Entry 8G4X (electron microscopy, 2.56 A resolution); this record covers chains D and E of the 7 polymer chains in the assembly.

== Chain D ==
Protein: Gamma-aminobutyric acid receptor subunit gamma-2
From: Mus musculus
UniProt: P22723 (GBRG2_MOUSE); residues -37 to 436 here correspond to UniProt positions 1-474 (UniProt number = residue number + 38)
Chain sequence (474 residues; numbered -37 to 436; the number before each row is that of its first residue; numbers below 1 keep their minus sign (Met-37 is residue -37)):
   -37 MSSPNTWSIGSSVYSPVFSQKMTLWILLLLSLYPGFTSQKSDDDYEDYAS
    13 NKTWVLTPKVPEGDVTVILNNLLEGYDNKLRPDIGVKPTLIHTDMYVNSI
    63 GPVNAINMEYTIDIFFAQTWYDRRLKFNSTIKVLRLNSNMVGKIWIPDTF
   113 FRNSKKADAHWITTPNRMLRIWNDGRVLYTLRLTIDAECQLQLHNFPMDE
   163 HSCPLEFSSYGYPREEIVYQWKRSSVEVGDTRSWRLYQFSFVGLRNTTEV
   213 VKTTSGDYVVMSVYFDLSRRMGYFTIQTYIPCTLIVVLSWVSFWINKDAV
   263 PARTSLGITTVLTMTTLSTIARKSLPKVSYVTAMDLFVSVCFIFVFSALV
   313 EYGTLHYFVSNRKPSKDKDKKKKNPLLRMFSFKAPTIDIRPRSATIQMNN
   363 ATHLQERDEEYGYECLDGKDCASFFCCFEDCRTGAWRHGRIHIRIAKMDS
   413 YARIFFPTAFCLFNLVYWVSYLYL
Not modelled in the structure: -37 to 24, 320-409, 433-436
Disulfide bonds: Cys151-Cys165
Covalent attachments: N-acetylglucosamine (NAG) linked to Asn90, Asn208
UniProt features mapped onto this chain:
  - modified residue: Ser343 (Phosphoserine)
  - glycosylation (N-linked (GlcNAc...) asparagine): Asn13, Asn90, Asn208

== Chain E ==
Protein: Gamma-aminobutyric acid receptor subunit beta-2
From: Mus musculus
UniProt: P63137 (GBRB2_MOUSE); residues -23 to 488 here correspond to UniProt positions 1-512 (UniProt number = residue number + 24)
Chain sequence (512 residues; row label = number of the first residue in the row; numbers below 1 keep their minus sign (Met-23 is residue -23)):
   -23 MWRVRKRGYFGIWSFPLIIAAVCAQSVNDPSNMSLVKETVDRLLKGYDIR
    27 LRPDFGGPPVAVGMNIDIASIDMVSEVNMDYTLTMYFQQAWRDKRLSYNV
    77 IPLNLTLDNRVADQLWVPDTYFLNDKKSFVHGVTVKNRMIRLHPDGTVLY
   127 GLRITTTAACMMDLRRYPLDEQNCTLEIESYGYTTDDIEFYWRGDDNAVT
   177 GVTKIELPQFSIVDYKLITKKVVFSTGSYPRLSLSFKLKRNIGYFILQTY
   227 MPSILITILSWVSFWINYDASAARVALGITTVLTMTTINTHLRETLPKIP
   277 YVKAIDMYLMGCFVFVFMALLEYALVNYIFFGRGPQRQKKAAEKAANANN
   327 EKMRLDVNKMFYKDIKQNGTQYRSLWDPTGDLSPTRRTTNYDFSLYTMDP
   377 HENILLSTLEIKNEMATSEAVMGLGDPRSTMLAYDASSIQYRKAGLPRHS
   427 FGRNALERHVAQKKSRLRRRASQLKITIPDLTDVNAIDRWSRIFFPVVFS
   477 FFNIVYWLYYVN
Not modelled in the structure: -23 to 5, 309-458
Disulfide bonds: Cys136-Cys150
Covalent attachments: N-acetylglucosamine (NAG) linked to Asn80, Asn149
Residues lining bound ligands:
  - gamma-amino-butanoic acid (ABU): Tyr97, Glu155, Ser156, Tyr157, Phe200, Thr202, Tyr205
  - allopregnanolone (Y4B): Leu297, Ala300, Leu301, Tyr304, Ile305
UniProt features mapped onto this chain:
  - binding site (histamine): Tyr97, Ser156, Tyr157, Thr202
  - binding site (4-aminobutanoate): Tyr157, Thr202
  - modified residue: Tyr417 (Phosphotyrosine)
  - glycosylation (N-linked (GlcNAc...) asparagine): Asn8, Asn80, Asn149

== Chain D / chain E interface ==
Contacting residue pairs (77):
  Asp39(D) with Lys13(E)
  Asn40(D) with Asp84(E); Arg86(E), hydrogen bond
  Lys41(D) with Leu83(E); Asp84(E), hydrogen bond (backbone-backbone); Val87(E)
  Leu42(D) with Val12(E), hydrophobic; Lys13(E); Leu83(E), hydrophobic
  Arg43(D) with Met9(E)
  Ile46(D) with Asn8(E); Met9(E), hydrophobic; Val12(E), hydrophobic
  Arg86(D) with Met9(E)
  Gly104(D) with Arg86(E), hydrogen bond (backbone-side chain)
  Pro109(D) with Thr110(E)
  Asp110(D) with Val111(E)
  Thr111(D) with Val109(E); Thr110(E), hydrogen bond (backbone-side chain); Val111(E)
  Phe112(D) with Tyr62(E); Val109(E); Asn113(E); Arg129(E)
  Phe113(D) with Thr110(E); Arg129(E)
  Arg114(D) with Tyr62(E); Arg129(E), hydrogen bond (backbone-side chain)
  Ser116(D) with His107(E), hydrogen bond (backbone-side chain); Arg129(E), hydrogen bond (backbone-side chain)
  Lys117(D) with Phe105(E); His107(E)
  Ala119(D) with Val109(E)
  Leu145(D) with Val109(E), hydrophobic; Thr110(E)
  Tyr172(D) with Tyr62(E); Arg114(E); Met115(E), hydrophobic; Gly127(E); Leu128(E), hydrogen bond (side chain-backbone); Arg129(E), hydrogen bond (side chain-backbone)
  Gly173(D) with Thr82(E); Arg117(E), hydrogen bond (backbone-side chain)
  Tyr174(D) with Thr82(E), hydrogen bond (side chain-backbone); Leu83(E); Asp84(E), hydrogen bond (side chain-backbone)
  Pro175(D) with Arg117(E)
  Glu178(D) with Thr82(E)
  Thr216(D) with Gln64(E)
  Ser217(D) with Met115(E); Arg117(E), hydrogen bond (backbone-side chain)
  Tyr220(D) with Arg117(E), hydrogen bond
  Val262(D) with Ala249(E), hydrophobic
  Thr266(D) with Ala249(E)
  Ile270(D) with Leu253(E), hydrophobic
  Val273(D) with Leu235(E), hydrophobic
  Leu274(D) with Leu235(E), hydrophobic; Thr260(E)
  Arg284(D) with Tyr220(E); Leu223(E); Gln224(E)
  Lys289(D) with Pro184(E); Gln185(E); Tyr220(E)
  Val290(D) with Pro184(E); Tyr220(E)
  Ser291(D) with Pro184(E), hydrogen bond (side chain-backbone); Gln185(E); Asn217(E), hydrogen bond; Tyr220(E)
  Phe304(D) with Leu231(E), hydrophobic
  Phe308(D) with Leu231(E); Ile234(E), hydrophobic; Leu235(E), hydrophobic
  Leu311(D) with Leu235(E), hydrophobic
  Tyr319(D) with Trp241(E); Arg465(E)
Interface residues without a listed pair, chain D (56 interface residues in all): Gly37, Asp45, Gly47, Val48, Phe78, Ile106, Asn115, Lys118, Asp120, Ala121, Arg129, Leu143, Pro263, Thr277, Val293, Asp297, His318
Interface residues without a listed pair, chain E (55 interface residues in all): Val16, Leu20, Asn41, Asp48, Leu79, Leu81, Asn85, Gln90, Leu125, Thr131, Ile232, Ile242, Asn243, Ala246, Ala248, Ala252, Thr256, Arg468

== Summary ==
Chain D and chain E form an interface of 56 and 55 residues respectively, with 16 hydrogen bonds. Among the
polar pairs are Asn40(D)-Arg86(E), Gly104(D)-Arg86(E) and Thr111(D)-Thr110(E). Chain E binds allopregnanolone
and gamma-amino-butanoic acid. Covalently linked N-acetylglucosamine: at Asn90(D) and Asn208(D).
Chain D is Gamma-aminobutyric acid receptor subunit gamma-2 and chain E is Gamma-aminobutyric acid receptor
subunit beta-2, both from Mus musculus; the structure, Native GABA-A receptor from the mouse brain,
meta-alpha1-alpha3-beta2-gamma2 subtype, in complex with GABA and allopregnanolone, was determined by electron
microscopy (same publication as 8FOI, 8G4N, 8G4O, 8G5F, 8G5G and 8G5H).
